Entry 6NB7 (electron microscopy, 4.50 A resolution (low resolution: residue-level contacts below are approximate; hydrogen-bond / salt-bridge calls are withheld)); this record covers chains D and E of the 9 polymer chains in the assembly.

== Chain D ==
Name: S230 heavy chain
From: Homo sapiens
Chain sequence (127 residues; row label = number of the first residue in the row):
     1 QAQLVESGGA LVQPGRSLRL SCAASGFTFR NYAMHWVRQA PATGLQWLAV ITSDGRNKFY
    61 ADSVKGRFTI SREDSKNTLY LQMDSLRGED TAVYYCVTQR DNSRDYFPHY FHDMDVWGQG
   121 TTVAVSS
Unresolved in the structure: 1, 125-127
Disulfide bonds: Cys-22/Cys-96

== Chain E ==
Name: S230 light chain
From: Homo sapiens
Chain sequence (112 residues; row label = number of the first residue in the row):
     1 DVVLTQSPLS LPVTLGQPAS ISCRSSQSLV YSDGDTYLNW FQQRPGQSPR RLIYQVSNRD
    61 SGVPDRFSGS GSGTDFTLKI SRVEAEDVGV YYCMQGSHWP PTFGQGTKVE IK
Unresolved in the structure: 1-2
Disulfide bonds: Cys-23/Cys-93

== Interface between chain D and chain E ==
Pairs across the interface - 5 pairs, chain D then chain E:
  Leu-45(D) / Phe-103(E)
  Trp-47(D) / Pro-101(E)
  Phe-111(D) / Gly-96(E)
  Trp-117(D) / Pro-49(E)
  Gly-118(D) / Ser-48(E)
Other interface residues (no listed pair), chain D (7 interface residues in all): Asp-115, Gln-119
Other interface residues (no listed pair), chain E (6 interface residues in all): Arg-51

== In short ==
7 residues of chain D and 6 residues of chain E are in contact.
Chain D is S230 heavy chain and chain E is S230 light chain, both from Homo sapiens; the structure, SARS-CoV
complex with human neutralizing S230 antibody Fab fragment (state 2), was determined by electron microscopy
together with 6NB3, 6NB4, 6NB5, 6NB6 and 6NB8 from the same study.
